PDB entry 4ECQ | X-ray diffraction, 1.50 A resolution | chains A and P of the 3 polymer chains in the assembly

Chain A:
Name: DNA polymerase eta
Organism: Homo sapiens
Notes: EC 2.7.7.7; fragment: Catalytic core
UniProt: Q9Y253 (POLH_HUMAN); numbering as in UniProt (aligned over 1-432)
Chain sequence (435 residues; each row starts with the number of its first residue; numbers below 1 keep their minus sign (Gly-2 is residue -2)):
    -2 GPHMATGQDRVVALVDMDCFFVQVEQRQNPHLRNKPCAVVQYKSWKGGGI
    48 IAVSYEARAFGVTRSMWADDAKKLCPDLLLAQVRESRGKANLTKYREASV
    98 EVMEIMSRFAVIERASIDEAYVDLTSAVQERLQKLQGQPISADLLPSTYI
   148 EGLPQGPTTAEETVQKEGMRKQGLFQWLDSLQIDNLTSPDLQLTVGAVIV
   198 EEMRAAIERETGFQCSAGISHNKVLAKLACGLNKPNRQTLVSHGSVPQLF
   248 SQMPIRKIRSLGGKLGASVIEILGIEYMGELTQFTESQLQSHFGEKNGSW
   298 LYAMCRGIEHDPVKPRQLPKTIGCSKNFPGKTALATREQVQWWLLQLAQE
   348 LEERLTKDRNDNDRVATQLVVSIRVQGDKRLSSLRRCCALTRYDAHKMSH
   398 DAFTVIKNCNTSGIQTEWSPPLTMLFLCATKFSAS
Not modelled in the structure: 155-159
Construct notes: expression tag (-2 to 0)
Bound ions: Ca2+: Asp13, Met14, Asp115 (together with 2'-deoxyadenosine 5'-triphosphate)
Residues lining bound ligands: 2'-deoxyadenosine 5'-triphosphate (DTP): Asp13, Met14, Asp15, Cys16, Phe17, Phe18, Ile48, Ala49, Tyr52, Arg55, Arg61, Ile114, Asp115, Glu116, Lys231
UniProt features mapped onto this chain:
  - binding site (Mg(2+)): Asp13, Met14, Asp115, Glu116
  - binding site (Mn(2+)): Asp13, Met14, Asp115, Glu116
  - binding site (a 2'-deoxyribonucleoside 5'-triphosphate): Arg61
  - natural variant: Val37 (deletion: In XPV), Leu75 (deletion: In XPV), Arg93 (R93P: In XPV), Arg111 (R111H: In XPV), Thr122 (T122P: In XPV), Gly153 (G153D: In a breast cancer sample), Thr191 (T191P: In XPV), Gly263 (G263V: In XPV), Val266 (V266D: In XPV), Gly295 (G295R: In XPV), Arg361 (R361S: In XPV)
  - mutagenesis: Tyr52 (Y52A/F: Reduces DNA polymerase activity; Y52E: Reduces DNA polymerase activity. Increases fidelity of replication and reduces translesion bypass), Arg61 (R61A: Reduces enzymatic activity by two-thirds), Ser62 (S62G: Increased DNA polymerase activity and translesion bypass compared to wild-type), Ala68 (A68S/V: Severe reduction in thymine dimer translesion bypass), Asn324 to Pro326 (Reduces binding to chromatin and to monoubiquitinated PCNA. Abolishes binding to monoubiquitinated PCNA; when associated with 705-E--H-713 Del)
What the authors report for this chain:
  - conformationally variable residues (side-chain flip): Asp13, Glu116
  - binding site for 2'-deoxyadenosine 5'-triphosphate: Arg61
  - mutagenesis - S113A: unchanged catalytic activity

Chain P:
Molecule: 9-nt DNA strand
Sequence (9 nucleotides; row label = number of the first residue in the row):
     1 AGCGTCATA
Not modelled in the structure: 9

How chain A and chain P interact:
Contacting residue pairs - 21 pairs, chain A then chain P:
  Ser113(A) - DT8(P)  hydrogen bond to the phosphate
  Asp115(A) - DT8(P)  phosphate contact
  Glu116(A) - DT8(P)  sugar contact
  Lys224(A) - DT8(P)  salt bridge to the phosphate
  Ile255(A) - DA7(P)  phosphate contact
  Arg256(A) - DA7(P)  phosphate contact
  Ser257(A) - DC6(P)  phosphate contact
  Ser257(A) - DA7(P)  hydrogen bond to the phosphate
  Leu258(A) - DA7(P)  hydrogen bond to the phosphate
  Gly259(A) - DA7(P)  hydrogen bond to the phosphate
  Gly260(A) - DC6(P)  phosphate contact
  Gly260(A) - DA7(P)  phosphate contact
  Lys261(A) - DT5(P)  salt bridge to the phosphate
  Lys261(A) - DC6(P)  hydrogen bond to the phosphate
  Leu262(A) - DC6(P)  hydrogen bond to the phosphate
  Arg377(A) - DG4(P)  salt bridge to the phosphate
  Leu381(A) - DC3(P)  phosphate contact
  Arg382(A) - DG2(P)  salt bridge to the phosphate
  Arg382(A) - DC3(P)  hydrogen bond to the phosphate
  Arg383(A) - DG2(P)  phosphate contact
  Cys384(A) - DG2(P)  hydrogen bond to the phosphate
Other interface residues (no listed pair), chain A (20 interface residues in all): Ile114, Ser379, Ser380
Other interface residues (no listed pair), chain P (8 interface residues in all): DA1
Interface features reported in the paper:
  - residue pairs: Ser113(A)-DT8(P) (hydrogen bond), Asp115(A)-DT8(P) (hydrogen bond)
  - interface residues, chain A: Ser113(A), Asp115(A)

Overview:
The interface between chain A and chain P involves 20 residues on one side and 8 on the other, with 8 hydrogen
bonds and 4 salt bridges. Polar pairs include Ser113(A)-DT8(P), Ser257(A)-DA7(P) and Leu258(A)-DA7(P). The
authors report hydrogen bonds between Ser113(A) and DT8(P) and Asp115(A) and DT8(P). The paper reports a
binding site for 2'-deoxyadenosine 5'-triphosphate at Arg61(A); S113A of chain A leaves catalytic activity
unchanged.
Here chain A is DNA polymerase eta (Homo sapiens) and chain P is a 9-nt DNA strand. Entry 4ECQ (Human DNA
polymerase eta- DNA ternary complex: AT crystal at pH6.8(K+ MES) with 1 Ca2+ ion) was determined by X-ray
diffraction, deposited together with 4ECR, 4ECS, 4ECT, 4ECU, 4ECV, 4ECW and 10 further entries.
